6XXD - chains B and E of the 16 polymer chains in the assembly; structure by electron microscopy, 3.22 A resolution.

Chain B (and E):
Name: PilA
Organism: Thermus thermophilus (strain HB27 / ATCC BAA-163 / DSM 7039)
Notes: chain E of this document is another copy of the same molecule, construct and numbering; everything in this record applies to it too
UniProtKB: Q72JC0 (Q72JC0_THET2); residues 1-125 here correspond to UniProt positions 7-131 (UniProt number = residue number + 6)
Sequence (125 residues; each row starts with the number of its first residue):
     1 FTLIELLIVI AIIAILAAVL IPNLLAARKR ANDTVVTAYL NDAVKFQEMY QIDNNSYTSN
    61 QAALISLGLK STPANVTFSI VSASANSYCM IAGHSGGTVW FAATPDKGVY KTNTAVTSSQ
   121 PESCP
Disulfides: Cys89-Cys124
Curated features (UniProtKB/Swiss-Prot):
  - modified residue: Phe1 (N-methylphenylalanine)
Reported in the primary citation:
  - self-association interface (contacts with another copy of this molecule); pairs are residue here / residue on that copy: Arg28-Glu48 (salt bridge)
  - post-translational modification sites: Ser59, Ser66, Ser71

How chain B and chain E interact:
Residue-residue contacts (24):
  Thr2(B) - Leu20(E)
  Thr2(B) - Ile21(E)
  Ile4(B) - Pro22(E)
  Ile4(B) - Leu24(E)  hydrophobic
  Glu5(B) - Pro22(E)
  Ile8(B) - Leu24(E)  hydrophobic
  Ile8(B) - Arg28(E)
  Ile12(B) - Ala31(E)  hydrophobic
  Ile15(B) - Arg28(E)
  Ile15(B) - Val35(E)  hydrophobic
  Val19(B) - Val35(E)  hydrophobic
  Val19(B) - Ala38(E)  hydrophobic
  Val19(B) - Asp42(E)
  Leu20(B) - Thr34(E)
  Leu20(B) - Ala38(E)  hydrophobic
  Ile21(B) - Lys70(E)
  Asn23(B) - Phe46(E)
  Asn23(B) - Gly68(E)  hydrogen bond (side chain-backbone)
  Ala26(B) - Phe46(E)  hydrophobic
  Ala26(B) - Met49(E)  hydrophobic
  Arg30(B) - Met49(E)
  Arg30(B) - Asp53(E)  salt bridge
  Lys111(B) - Ile52(E)
  Lys111(B) - Asp53(E)
Other interface residues (no listed pair), chain B (16 interface residues in all): Ala11, Leu16, Pro22
Other interface residues (no listed pair), chain E (19 interface residues in all): Ala27, Lys45, Leu67

Summary:
16 residues of chain B and 19 residues of chain E are in contact; the contacts include 1 hydrogen bond and 1
salt bridge. Polar pairs include Arg30(B)-Asp53(E) and Asn23(B)-Gly68(E). The paper reports modification sites
Ser59(B), Ser66(B) and Ser71(B); a self-association interface involving Arg28(B).
Both chains are PilA (Thermus thermophilus (strain HB27 / ATCC BAA-163 / DSM 7039)). Entry 6XXD (CryoEM
structure of the type IV pilin PilA4 from Thermus thermophilus) was determined by electron microscopy,
deposited together with 6XXE.
